1V58 - chain A; structure by X-ray diffraction, 1.70 A resolution.

[Chain A]
Name: Thiol:disulfide interchange protein dsbG
Source organism: Escherichia coli
UniProt: P77202 (DSBG_ECOLI); residues 2-231 here correspond to UniProt positions 18-247 (UniProt number = residue number + 16)
Sequence (241 residues; row label = number of the first residue in the row):
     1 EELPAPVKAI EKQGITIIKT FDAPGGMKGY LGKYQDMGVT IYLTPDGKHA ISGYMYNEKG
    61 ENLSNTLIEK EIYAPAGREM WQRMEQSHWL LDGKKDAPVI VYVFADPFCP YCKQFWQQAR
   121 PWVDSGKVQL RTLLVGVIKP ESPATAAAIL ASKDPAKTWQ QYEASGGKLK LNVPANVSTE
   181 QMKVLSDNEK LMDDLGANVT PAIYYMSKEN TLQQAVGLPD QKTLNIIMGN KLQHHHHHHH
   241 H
Unresolved in the structure: 1, 231-241
Differences from the reference sequence: expression tag (232-233, 235-241, 241)
Cystine bridges: Cys-109/Cys-112
Reported in the primary citation:
  - contacts within the chain: Cys-109/Thr-200 (hydrogen bond)
  - specificity-determining residues: Glu-11, Glu-69, Glu-79, Glu-189, Asp-193, Asp-220
  - mutagenesis - T200V: decreased expression

[Overview]
From the paper: T200V reduces expression; specificity determinants Glu-11, Glu-69 and Glu-79 among others.
Chain A is Thiol:disulfide interchange protein dsbG (Escherichia coli); the structure, Crystal Structure Of
the Reduced Protein Disulfide Bond Isomerase DsbG, was determined by X-ray diffraction.
